PDB entry 2JA5 | X-ray diffraction, 3.80 A resolution | chains A and F of the 14 polymer chains in the assembly

[Chain A]
Molecule: DNA-directed RNA polymerase II subunit RPB1
Organism: Saccharomyces cerevisiae
Notes: EC 2.7.7.6
Reference sequence: P04050 (RPB1_YEAST); numbering as in UniProt (aligned over 1-1733)
Amino-acid sequence (1733 residues; row label = number of the first residue in the row):
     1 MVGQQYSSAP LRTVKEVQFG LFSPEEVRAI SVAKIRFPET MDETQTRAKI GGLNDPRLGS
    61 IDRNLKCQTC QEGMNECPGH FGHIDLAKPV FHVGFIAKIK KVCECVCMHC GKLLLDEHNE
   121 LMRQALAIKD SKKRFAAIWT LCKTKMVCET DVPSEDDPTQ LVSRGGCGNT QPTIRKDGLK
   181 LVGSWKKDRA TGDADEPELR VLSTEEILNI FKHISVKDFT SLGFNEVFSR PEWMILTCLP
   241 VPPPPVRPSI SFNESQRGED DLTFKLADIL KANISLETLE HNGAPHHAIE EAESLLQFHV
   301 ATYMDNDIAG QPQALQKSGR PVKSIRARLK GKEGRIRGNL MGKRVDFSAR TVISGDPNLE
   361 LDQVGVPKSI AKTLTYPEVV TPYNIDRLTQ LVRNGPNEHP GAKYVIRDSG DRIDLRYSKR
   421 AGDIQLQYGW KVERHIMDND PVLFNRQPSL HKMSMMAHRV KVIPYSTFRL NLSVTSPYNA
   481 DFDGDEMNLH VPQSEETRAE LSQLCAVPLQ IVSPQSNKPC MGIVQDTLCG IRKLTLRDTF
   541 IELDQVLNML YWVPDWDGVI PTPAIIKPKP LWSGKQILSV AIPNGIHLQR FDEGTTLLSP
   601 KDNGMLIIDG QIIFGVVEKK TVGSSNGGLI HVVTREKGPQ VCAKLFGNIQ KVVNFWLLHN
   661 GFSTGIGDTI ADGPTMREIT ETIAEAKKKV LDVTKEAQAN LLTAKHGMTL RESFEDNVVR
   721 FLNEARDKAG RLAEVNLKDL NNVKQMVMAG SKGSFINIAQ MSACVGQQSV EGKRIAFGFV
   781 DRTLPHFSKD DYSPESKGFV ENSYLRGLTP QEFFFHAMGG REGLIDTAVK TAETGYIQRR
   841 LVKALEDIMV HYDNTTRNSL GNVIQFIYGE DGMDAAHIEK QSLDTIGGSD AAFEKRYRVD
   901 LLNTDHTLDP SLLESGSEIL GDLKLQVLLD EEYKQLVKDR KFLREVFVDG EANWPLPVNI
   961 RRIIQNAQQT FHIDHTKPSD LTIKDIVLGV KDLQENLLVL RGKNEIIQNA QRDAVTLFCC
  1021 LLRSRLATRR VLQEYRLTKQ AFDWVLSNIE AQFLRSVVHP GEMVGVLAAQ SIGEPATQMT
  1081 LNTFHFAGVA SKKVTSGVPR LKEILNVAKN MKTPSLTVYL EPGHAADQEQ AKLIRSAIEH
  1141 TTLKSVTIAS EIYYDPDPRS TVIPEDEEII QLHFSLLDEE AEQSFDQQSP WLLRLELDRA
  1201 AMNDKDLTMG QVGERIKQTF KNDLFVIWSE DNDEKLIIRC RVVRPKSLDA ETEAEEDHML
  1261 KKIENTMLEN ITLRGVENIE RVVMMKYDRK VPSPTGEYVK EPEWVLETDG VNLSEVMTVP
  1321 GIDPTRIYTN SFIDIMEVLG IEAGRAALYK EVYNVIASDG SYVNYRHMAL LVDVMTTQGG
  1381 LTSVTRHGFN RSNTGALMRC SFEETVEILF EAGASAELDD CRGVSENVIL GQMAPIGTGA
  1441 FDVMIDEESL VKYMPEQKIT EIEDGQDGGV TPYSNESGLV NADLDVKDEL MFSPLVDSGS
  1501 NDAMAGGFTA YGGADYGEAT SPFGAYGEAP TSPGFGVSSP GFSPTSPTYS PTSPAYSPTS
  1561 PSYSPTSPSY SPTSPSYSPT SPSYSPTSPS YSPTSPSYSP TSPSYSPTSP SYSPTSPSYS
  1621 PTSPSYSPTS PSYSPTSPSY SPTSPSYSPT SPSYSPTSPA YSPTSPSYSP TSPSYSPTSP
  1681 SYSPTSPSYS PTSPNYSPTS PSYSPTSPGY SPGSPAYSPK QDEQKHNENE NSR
Disordered / not traced: 1, 190-194, 1082-1091, 1177-1186, 1246-1253, 1456-1733
Bound ions: Zn2+ site 1: Cys67, Cys70, Cys77, His80; Zn2+ site 2: Cys110, Cys167; Mg2+: Asp481, Asp483, Asp485 (shared with 1 residue of chain P)
UniProt features mapped onto this chain:
  - region: Pro248 to Asp260 (Lid loop), Asn306 to Lys323 (Rudder loop), Pro810 to Glu822 (Bridging helix)
  - binding site (Zn(2+)): Cys67, Cys70, Cys77, His80, Cys107, Cys110, Cys148, Cys167
  - binding site (Mg(2+)): Asp481, Asp483, Asp485
  - modified residue: Thr1471 (Phosphothreonine)
  - cross-link (Glycyl lysine isopeptide (Lys-Gly)): Lys695 (interchain with G-Cter in ubiquitin), Lys1246 (interchain with G-Cter in ubiquitin), Lys1350 (interchain with G-Cter in ubiquitin)
  - natural variant: Ser1653 to Pro1659 (deletion: In strain: A364A)
  - mutagenesis: Lys1246 (K1246R: Impairs ubiquitination during transcription stress)

[Chain F]
Molecule: DNA-directed RNA polymerases I, II, and III subunit RPABC2
Organism: Saccharomyces cerevisiae
Reference sequence: P20435 (RPAB2_YEAST); residues 1-155 here = UniProt positions 1-155
Amino-acid sequence (155 residues; row label = number of the first residue in the row):
     1 MSDYEEAFND GNENFEDFDV EHFSDEETYE EKPQFKDGET TDANGKTIVT GGNGPEDFQQ
    61 HEQIRRKTLK EKAIPKDQRA TTPYMTKYER ARILGTRALQ ISMNAPVFVD LEGETDPLRI
   121 AMKELAEKKI PLVIRRYLPD GSFEDWSVEE LIVDL
Disordered / not traced: 1-68
UniProt features mapped onto this chain:
  - region: Leu111 to Leu132 (Leucine-zipper)
  - modified residue: Ser24 (Phosphoserine)

[How chain A and chain F interact]
Residue-residue contacts (70):
  Val379(A) with Ser102(F)
  Val380(A) with Asn104(F)
  Thr381(A) with Ser102(F); Asn104(F), hydrogen bond
  Pro382(A) with Asn104(F)
  Tyr383(A) with Val107(F); Thr115(F); Ile120(F), hydrophobic
  Ser494(A) with Leu99(F)
  Glu495(A) with Ala98(F); Leu99(F); Pro117(F); Leu118(F)
  Glu496(A) with Gly95(F); Thr96(F); Leu99(F)
  Ala499(A) with Gly95(F)
  Gln503(A) with Arg90(F), hydrogen bond
  Leu504(A) with Tyr88(F), hydrophobic; Ala91(F), hydrophobic
  Tyr852(A) with Thr81(F); Thr86(F); Glu89(F), hydrogen bond; Arg136(F); Tyr137(F); Leu138(F), hydrophobic
  Asp853(A) with Pro139(F)
  Arg857(A) with Pro139(F)
  Asp874(A) with Lys87(F), salt bridge
  Arg1001(A) with Ala80(F); Thr81(F); Pro83(F)
  Leu1054(A) with Tyr84(F)
  Arg1055(A) with Asp154(F), salt bridge
  His1059(A) with Thr86(F); Lys87(F), hydrogen bond (side chain-backbone)
  Gly1061(A) with Tyr88(F)
  Glu1062(A) with Lys87(F), salt bridge; Tyr88(F), hydrogen bond
  Gly1437(A) with Tyr88(F)
  Thr1438(A) with Tyr88(F); Arg92(F), hydrogen bond (backbone-side chain)
  Gly1439(A) with Arg92(F)
  Phe1441(A) with Glu89(F); Arg92(F), hydrogen bond (backbone-side chain); Ile134(F), hydrophobic; Arg135(F)
  Asp1442(A) with Val133(F); Ile134(F); Arg135(F), hydrogen bond (backbone-backbone); Tyr137(F)
  Val1443(A) with Arg92(F); Leu132(F), hydrophobic; Val133(F)
  Met1444(A) with Pro131(F); Leu132(F); Val133(F), hydrogen bond (backbone-backbone); Arg135(F)
  Ile1445(A) with Pro131(F); Leu132(F), hydrophobic
  Asp1446(A) with Pro131(F), hydrogen bond (backbone-backbone); Val133(F)
  Ser1449(A) with Pro131(F)
  Leu1450(A) with Phe108(F), hydrophobic; Pro131(F), hydrophobic
  Tyr1453(A) with Lys128(F), hydrogen bond (side chain-backbone); Lys129(F); Ile130(F); Pro131(F); Glu149(F), hydrogen bond
Other interface residues (no listed pair), chain A (41 interface residues in all): Tyr428, Gly429, Ser502, His851, Pro1060, Arg1422, Met1433, Ala1440
Other interface residues (no listed pair), chain F (44 interface residues in all): Thr82, Met85, Leu94, Ile101, Leu111, Asp145, Leu155

[In short]
Chain A and chain F form an interface of 41 and 44 residues respectively, with 12 hydrogen bonds and 3 salt
bridges. Polar contacts include Asp874(A)-Lys87(F), Arg1055(A)-Asp154(F) and Glu1062(A)-Lys87(F). UniProt
lists 8 Zn2+-binding residues, 3 Mg2+-binding residues and one mutagenesis site on chain A.
Chain A is DNA-directed RNA polymerase II subunit RPB1 and chain F is DNA-directed RNA polymerases I, II, and
III subunit RPABC2, both from Saccharomyces cerevisiae; the structure, CPD lesion containing RNA Polymerase II
elongation complex A, was determined by X-ray diffraction together with 2JA6, 2JA7 and 2JA8 from the same
study.
